PDB entry 9L48 | X-ray diffraction, 1.90 A resolution | chains A and C of the 3 polymer chains in the assembly

[Chain A]
Molecule: MHC class I antigen
Source organism: Homo sapiens
UniProt: S5DHS4 (S5DHS4_HUMAN); residues 2-274 here correspond to UniProt positions 1-273 (UniProt number = residue number - 1)
Amino-acid sequence (273 residues; row label = number of the first residue in the row):
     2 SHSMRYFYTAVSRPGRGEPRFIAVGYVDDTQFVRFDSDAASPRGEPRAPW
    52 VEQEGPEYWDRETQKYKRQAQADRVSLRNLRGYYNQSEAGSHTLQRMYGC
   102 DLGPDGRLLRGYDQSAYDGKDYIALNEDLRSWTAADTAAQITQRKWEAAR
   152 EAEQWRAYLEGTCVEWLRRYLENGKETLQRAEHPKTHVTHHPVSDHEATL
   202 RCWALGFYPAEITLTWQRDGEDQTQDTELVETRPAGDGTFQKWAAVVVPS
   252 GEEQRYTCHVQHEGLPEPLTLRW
Cystine bridges: C101-C164, C203-C259

[Chain C]
Molecule: Toll-like receptor 9
Source organism: Homo sapiens
UniProt: Q9NR96 (TLR9_HUMAN); residues 1-9 here correspond to UniProt positions 412-420 (UniProt number = residue number + 411)
Amino-acid sequence (9 residues; each row starts with the number of its first residue):
     1 RAFPGLRYV

[How chain A and chain C interact]
Residue-residue contacts (43; chain A residue first):
  M5(A) - R1(C)
  Y7(A) - R1(C)  hydrogen bond (side chain-backbone)
  Y7(A) - A2(C)  hydrogen bond (side chain-backbone)
  Y9(A) - A2(C)
  Y59(A) - R1(C)
  R62(A) - R1(C)
  R62(A) - P4(C)
  E63(A) - R1(C)  salt bridge
  E63(A) - A2(C)  hydrogen bond (side chain-backbone)
  K66(A) - R1(C)
  K66(A) - A2(C)  hydrogen bond (side chain-backbone)
  K66(A) - F3(C)
  K66(A) - P4(C)
  R69(A) - L6(C)
  A73(A) - L6(C)  hydrophobic
  A73(A) - Y8(C)  hydrophobic
  V76(A) - Y8(C)  hydrophobic
  S77(A) - Y8(C)
  S77(A) - V9(C)  hydrogen bond (side chain-backbone)
  N80(A) - Y8(C)
  N80(A) - V9(C)  hydrogen bond (side chain-backbone)
  L81(A) - V9(C)  hydrophobic
  Y84(A) - V9(C)  hydrogen bond (side chain-backbone)
  Y99(A) - A2(C)
  Y99(A) - F3(C)  hydrogen bond (side chain-backbone)
  T143(A) - V9(C)  hydrogen bond (side chain-backbone)
  K146(A) - Y8(C)
  K146(A) - V9(C)  hydrogen bond (side chain-backbone)
  W147(A) - R7(C)
  W147(A) - Y8(C)  hydrogen bond (side chain-backbone)
  W147(A) - V9(C)  hydrophobic
  A150(A) - R7(C)  hydrogen bond (backbone-side chain)
  E152(A) - R7(C)  salt bridge
  Q155(A) - F3(C)
  Q155(A) - R7(C)  hydrogen bond
  W156(A) - F3(C)  hydrophobic
  Y159(A) - R1(C)  hydrogen bond (side chain-backbone)
  Y159(A) - A2(C)
  Y159(A) - F3(C)  hydrophobic
  Y159(A) - P4(C)
  T163(A) - R1(C)
  W167(A) - R1(C)
  Y171(A) - R1(C)  hydrogen bond (side chain-backbone)
Other interface residues (no listed pair), chain A (31 interface residues in all): F33, Y67, Q70, Y123, R151
Other interface residues (no listed pair), chain C (9 interface residues in all): G5

[Overview]
31 residues of chain A and 9 residues of chain C are in contact, with 15 hydrogen bonds and 2 salt bridges.
Polar pairs include E63(A)-R1(C), E152(A)-R7(C) and Y7(A)-R1(C).
Here chain A is MHC class I antigen and chain C is Toll-like receptor 9, both from Homo sapiens. Entry 9L48
(Crystal structure of HLA-C*12:02-RV9) was determined by X-ray diffraction, deposited together with 9L47, 9L49
and 9L4A.
